4YA0 - chains B and C of the 30 polymer chains in the assembly; structure by X-ray diffraction, 2.80 A resolution.

# Chain B
Molecule: Proteasome subunit alpha type-3
From: Saccharomyces cerevisiae (strain ATCC 204508 / S288c)
Notes: EC 3.4.25.1
UniProt: P23638 (PSA3_YEAST); residues 0-257 here correspond to UniProt positions 1-258 (UniProt number = residue number + 1)
Amino-acid sequence (258 residues; numbered 0 to 257; the number before each row is that of its first residue; numbering starts at 0):
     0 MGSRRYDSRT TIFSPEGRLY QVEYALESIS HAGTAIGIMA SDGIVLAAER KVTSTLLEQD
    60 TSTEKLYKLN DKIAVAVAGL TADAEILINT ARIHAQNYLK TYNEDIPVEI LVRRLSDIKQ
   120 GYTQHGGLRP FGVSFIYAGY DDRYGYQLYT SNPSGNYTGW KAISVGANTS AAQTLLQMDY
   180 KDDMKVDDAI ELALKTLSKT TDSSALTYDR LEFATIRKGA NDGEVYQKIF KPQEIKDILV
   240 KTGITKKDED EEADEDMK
Not modelled in the structure: 0, 245-257
Swiss-Prot annotation at these positions:
  - cross-link (Glycyl lysine isopeptide (Lys-Gly)): Lys99 (interchain with G-Cter in ubiquitin), Lys198 (interchain with G-Cter in ubiquitin), Lys230 (interchain with G-Cter in ubiquitin)

# Chain C
Molecule: Proteasome subunit alpha type-4
From: Saccharomyces cerevisiae (strain ATCC 204508 / S288c)
Notes: EC 3.4.25.1
UniProt: P40303 (PSA4_YEAST); residues -1 to 252 here correspond to UniProt positions 1-254 (UniProt number = residue number + 2)
Amino-acid sequence (254 residues; numbered -1 to 252; the number before each row is that of its first residue; numbers below 1 keep their minus sign (Met-1 is residue -1)):
    -1 MSGYDRALSI FSPDGHIFQV EYALEAVKRG TCAVGVKGKN CVVLGCERRS TLKLQDTRIT
    59 PSKVSKIDSH VVLSFSGLNA DSRILIEKAR VEAQSHRLTL EDPVTVEYLT RYVAGVQQRY
   119 TQSGGVRPFG VSTLIAGFDP RDDEPKLYQT EPSGIYSSWS AQTIGRNSKT VREFLEKNYD
   179 RKEPPATVEE CVKLTVRSLL EVVQTGAKNI EITVVKPDSD IVALSSEEIN QYVTQIEQEK
   239 QEQQEQDKKK KSNH
Not modelled in the structure: -1 to 0, 241-252
Swiss-Prot annotation at these positions:
  - modified residue: Thr58 (Phosphothreonine)

# Chain B / chain C interface
Contacting residue pairs (74; chain B residue first):
  Arg3(B) - Arg4(C)  hydrogen bond (backbone-side chain)
  Asp6(B) - Tyr2(C)  hydrogen bond
  Asp6(B) - Arg4(C)  salt bridge
  Arg8(B) - Arg4(C)
  Thr10(B) - Leu6(C)
  Thr10(B) - Arg125(C)
  Ile11(B) - Leu6(C)  hydrophobic
  Ile11(B) - Gln17(C)
  Phe12(B) - Gln17(C)  hydrogen bond (backbone-side chain)
  Phe12(B) - Tyr20(C)  hydrophobic
  Phe12(B) - Ala21(C)  hydrophobic
  Phe12(B) - Arg125(C)
  Phe12(B) - Pro126(C)
  Phe12(B) - Gly128(C)
  Ser13(B) - Tyr20(C)
  Pro14(B) - Tyr20(C)  hydrophobic
  Pro14(B) - Glu23(C)
  Glu15(B) - Glu23(C)
  Glu15(B) - Arg27(C)  hydrogen bond (backbone-side chain)
  Gly16(B) - Tyr20(C)
  Gly16(B) - Glu23(C)
  Gly16(B) - Ala24(C)
  Gly16(B) - Arg27(C)
  Arg17(B) - Arg27(C)
  Leu18(B) - Leu76(C)  hydrophobic
  Leu18(B) - Arg125(C)
  Met38(B) - Asp54(C)
  Met38(B) - Arg56(C)
  Arg112(B) - Arg81(C)
  Ser115(B) - Arg81(C)  hydrogen bond (backbone-side chain)
  Asp116(B) - Arg81(C)  salt bridge
  Asp116(B) - Ile82(C)
  Gln119(B) - Ala78(C)
  Gln119(B) - Asp79(C)
  Gln119(B) - Ile82(C)
  Thr122(B) - Arg125(C)  hydrogen bond (backbone-side chain)
  Gln123(B) - Tyr118(C)
  Gln123(B) - Gly123(C)
  Gln123(B) - Val124(C)
  Gln123(B) - Arg125(C)  hydrogen bond (backbone-backbone)
  Gln123(B) - Pro126(C)
  Gln123(B) - Phe127(C)
  His124(B) - Gly123(C)
  His124(B) - Val124(C)
  Gly125(B) - Tyr2(C)
  Gly125(B) - Gly123(C)  hydrogen bond (backbone-backbone)
  Gly126(B) - Tyr2(C)
  Tyr143(B) - Arg56(C)  hydrogen bond (backbone-side chain)
  Tyr143(B) - Ile57(C)  hydrophobic
  Tyr145(B) - Arg56(C)  hydrogen bond (backbone-side chain)
  Gln146(B) - Ile57(C)
  Leu147(B) - Ile57(C)
  Tyr148(B) - Ile57(C)
  Ser153(B) - Ala78(C)
  Gly154(B) - Ala78(C)
  Gly154(B) - Arg81(C)  hydrogen bond (backbone-side chain)
  Asn155(B) - Asn77(C)  hydrogen bond
  Asn155(B) - Ala78(C)
  Tyr156(B) - Pro59(C)  hydrophobic
  Tyr156(B) - Arg81(C)
  Gly158(B) - Gln53(C)
  Gly158(B) - Asp54(C)  hydrogen bond (backbone-backbone)
  Gly158(B) - Thr58(C)  hydrogen bond (backbone-side chain)
  Trp159(B) - Leu50(C)  hydrophobic
  Trp159(B) - Leu52(C)
  Trp159(B) - Gln53(C)
  Trp159(B) - Asp54(C)
  Lys160(B) - Leu52(C)  hydrogen bond (backbone-backbone)
  Lys160(B) - Gln53(C)
  Lys160(B) - Asp54(C)
  Ala161(B) - Leu52(C)  hydrogen bond (backbone-backbone)
  Gln172(B) - Leu52(C)
  Leu175(B) - Leu52(C)
  Gln176(B) - Leu52(C)
Also at the interface, not in a pair above, chain B (40 interface residues in all): Thr157, Tyr179
Also at the interface, not in a pair above, chain C (31 interface residues in all): Lys51

# In short
40 residues of chain B face 31 of chain C across their interface, with 16 hydrogen bonds and 2 salt bridges.
Polar contacts include Asp6(B)-Arg4(C), Asp116(B)-Arg81(C) and Arg3(B)-Arg4(C).
Chain B is Proteasome subunit alpha type-3 and chain C is Proteasome subunit alpha type-4, both from
Saccharomyces cerevisiae (strain ATCC 204508 / S288c); the structure, Yeast 20S proteasome beta2-H116E mutant
in complex with Ac-PAE-ep, was determined by X-ray diffraction together with 4Y69, 4Y6A, 4Y6V, 4Y6Z, 4Y70,
4Y74 and 34 further entries from the same study.
